Entry 6TA4 (electron microscopy, 6.10 A resolution (low resolution: residue-level contacts below are approximate; hydrogen-bond / salt-bridge calls are withheld)); this record covers chains A and K of the 3 polymer chains in the assembly.

== Chain A ==
Name: Tubulin alpha-1B chain
Source organism: Sus scrofa
Reference sequence: Q2XVP4 (TBA1B_PIG); numbering as in UniProt (aligned over 1-438)
Chain sequence (438 residues; each row starts with the number of its first residue):
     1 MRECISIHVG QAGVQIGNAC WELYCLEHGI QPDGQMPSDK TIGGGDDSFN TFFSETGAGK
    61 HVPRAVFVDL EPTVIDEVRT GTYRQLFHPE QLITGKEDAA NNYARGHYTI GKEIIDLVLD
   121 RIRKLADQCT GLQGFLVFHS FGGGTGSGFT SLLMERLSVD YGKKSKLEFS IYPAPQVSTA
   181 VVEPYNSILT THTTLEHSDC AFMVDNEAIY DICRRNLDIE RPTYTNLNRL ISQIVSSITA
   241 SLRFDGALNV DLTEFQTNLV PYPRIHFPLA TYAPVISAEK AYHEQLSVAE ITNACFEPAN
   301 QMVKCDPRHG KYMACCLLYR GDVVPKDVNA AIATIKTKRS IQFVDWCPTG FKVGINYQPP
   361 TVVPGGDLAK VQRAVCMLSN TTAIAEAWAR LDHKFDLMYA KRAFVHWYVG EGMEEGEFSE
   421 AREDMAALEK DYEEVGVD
Swiss-Prot annotation at these positions:
  - motif: Met1 to Cys4 (MREC motif)
  - active site: Glu254
  - binding site (GTP): Gly10, Gln11, Ala12, Gln15, Glu71, Ala99, Ser140, Gly143, Gly144, Thr145, Gly146, Thr179, Glu183, Asn206, Tyr224, Asn228, Leu252
  - binding site (Mg(2+)): Glu71
  - modified residue: Lys40 (N6,N6,N6-trimethyllysine), Ser48 (Phosphoserine), Ser232 (Phosphoserine), Tyr282 (3'-nitrotyrosine), Arg339 (Omega-N-methylarginine)
  - cross-link (Glycyl lysine isopeptide (Lys-Gly)): Lys326 (interchain with G-Cter in ubiquitin), Lys370 (interchain with G-Cter in ubiquitin)
Ion coordination: Mg2+: Gln11, Glu71 (together with GTP)
Ligand contacts: GTP (guanosine-5'-triphosphate): Val9, Gly10, Gln11, Ala12, Gly13, Gln15, Ile16, Glu71, Ala99, Ala100, Asn101, Phe138, Ser140, Gly142, Gly143, Gly144, Thr145, Gly146, Ile171, Thr179, Glu183, Asn206, Tyr224, Asn228, Ile231

== Chain K ==
Name: Kinesin-like protein KIF11
Source organism: Homo sapiens
Reference sequence: P52732 (KIF11_HUMAN); residues 1-369 here = UniProt positions 1-369
Chain sequence (391 residues; numbered -21 to 369; the number before each row is that of its first residue; numbers below 1 keep their minus sign (Met-21 is residue -21)):
   -21 MHHHHHHSSG VDLGTENLYF QSMASQPNSS AKKKEEKGKN IQVVVRCRPF NLAERKASAH
    39 SIVECDPVRK EVSVRTGGLA DKSSRKTYTF DMVFGASTKQ IDVYRSVVCP ILDEVIMGYN
    99 CTIFAYGQTG TGKTFTMEGE RSPNEEYTWE EDPLAGIIPR TLHQIFEKLT DNGTEFSVKV
   159 SLLEIYNEEL FDLLNPSSDV SERLQMFDDP RNKRGVIIKG LEEITVHNKD EVYQILEKGA
   219 AKRTTAATLM NAYSSRSHSV FSVTIHMKET TIDGEELVKI GKLNLVDLAG SENIGRSGAV
   279 DKRAREAGNI NQSLLTLGRV ITALVERTPH VPYRESKLTR ILQDSLGGRT RTSIIATISP
   339 ASLNLEETLS TLEYAHRAKN ILNKPEVNQK L
Not modelled in the structure: -21 to 16, 367-369
Differences from the reference sequence: initiating methionine (-21); expression tag (-20 to 0)
Swiss-Prot annotation at these positions:
  - binding site (ATP): Gly105 to Thr112
  - modified residue: Lys146 (N6-acetyllysine)
Ion coordination: Mg2+: Ser233, Asp265 (together with AMP-PNP)
Ligand contacts: AMP-PNP (ANP; phosphoaminophosphonic acid-adenylate ester): Arg24, Arg26, Pro27, Gln78, Gln106, Thr107, Gly108, Thr109, Gly110, Lys111, Thr112, Phe113, Asn229, Tyr231, Ser232, Ser233, Arg234, Asp265, Leu266, Ala267, Gly268, Glu270
Reported in the primary citation:
  - mutagenesis - I299F (50%-60%), A356T (50%-60%): increased catalytic activity on 50 nM GSK-1

== Interface between chain A and chain K ==
Residue-residue contacts - 37 pairs, chain A then chain K:
  Tyr399(A) - Glu351(K)
  Tyr399(A) - Arg355(K)
  Ala400(A) - Thr300(K)
  Lys401(A) - Arg297(K)
  Arg402(A) - Leu293(K)
  Arg402(A) - Arg297(K)
  Arg402(A) - Arg355(K)
  Val405(A) - Leu293(K)
  Val409(A) - Gly286(K)
  Val409(A) - Asn287(K)
  Val409(A) - Asn289(K)
  Val409(A) - Gln290(K)
  Gly412(A) - Glu270(K)
  Gly412(A) - Asn289(K)
  Met413(A) - Asn289(K)
  Glu414(A) - Ser269(K)
  Glu414(A) - Glu270(K)
  Glu414(A) - Asn289(K)
  Glu414(A) - Glu344(K)
  Glu414(A) - Glu345(K)
  Glu415(A) - Leu293(K)
  Glu415(A) - Glu344(K)
  Glu415(A) - Glu345(K)
  Glu415(A) - Ser348(K)
  Glu415(A) - Glu351(K)
  Glu415(A) - Tyr352(K)
  Gly416(A) - Glu344(K)
  Gly416(A) - Glu345(K)
  Gly416(A) - Ser348(K)
  Glu417(A) - Glu344(K)
  Glu417(A) - Glu345(K)
  Phe418(A) - Glu344(K)
  Ser419(A) - Glu344(K)
  Glu420(A) - Leu343(K)
  Glu420(A) - Glu344(K)
  Glu420(A) - Glu345(K)
  Ala421(A) - Glu344(K)
Other interface residues (no listed pair), chain K (17 interface residues in all): Leu347

== In short ==
Chain A and chain K form an interface of 16 and 17 residues respectively. Bound to chain A: GTP. Ligands of
chain K: AMP-PNP. The paper reports that I299F and A356T of chain K increase catalytic activity on 50 nM
GSK-1.
Chain A is Tubulin alpha-1B chain (Sus scrofa) and chain K is Kinesin-like protein KIF11 (Homo sapiens); the
structure, Human kinesin-5 motor domain in the AMPPNP state bound to microtubules, was determined by electron
microscopy, deposited together with 6TA3 and 6TIW.
